PDB entry 5AFY | X-ray diffraction, 1.12 A resolution | chains H and I of the 3 polymer chains in the assembly

== Chain H ==
Name: Prothrombin
Organism: Homo sapiens
Notes: EC 3.4.21.5
UniProt: P00734 (THRB_HUMAN); the construct lacks a stretch of the UniProt sequence and is renumbered around it, so the offset changes along the chain: 16-36 = UniProt 364-384; 37-60 = UniProt 386-409; 61-77 = UniProt 419-435; 78-97 = UniProt 437-456; 7 more segments
Chain sequence (258 residues; each row starts with the number of its first residue; note: 3 numbers in that range are skipped by the numbering (no residue carries them; nothing is unmodelled there); a row labelled like 60A-60I holds insertion residues (60A, then the next letters in order)):
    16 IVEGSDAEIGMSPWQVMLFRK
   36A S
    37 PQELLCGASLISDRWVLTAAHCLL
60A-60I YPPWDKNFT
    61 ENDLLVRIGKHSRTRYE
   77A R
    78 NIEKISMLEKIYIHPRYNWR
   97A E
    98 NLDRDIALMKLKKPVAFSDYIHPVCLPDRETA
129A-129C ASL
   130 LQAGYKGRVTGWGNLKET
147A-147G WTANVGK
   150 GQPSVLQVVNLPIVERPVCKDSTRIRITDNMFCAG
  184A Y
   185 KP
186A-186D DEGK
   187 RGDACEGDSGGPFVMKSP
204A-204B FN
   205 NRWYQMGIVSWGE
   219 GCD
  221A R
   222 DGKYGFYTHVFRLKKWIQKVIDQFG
Not modelled in the structure: 147A-147G
Swiss-Prot annotation at these positions:
  - region: Ala-183 to Val-200 (High affinity receptor-binding region which is also known as the TP508 peptide)
  - active site (Charge relay system): His-57, Asp-102, Ser-195
  - glycosylation: Asn-60G (N-linked (GlcNAc...) (complex) asparagine)
Disulfides: Cys-42/Cys-58, Cys-168/Cys-182, Cys-191/Cys-220
Covalently attached groups: N-acetylglucosamine (NAG) linked to Asn-60G
Metal / ion sites: Na+ site 1: Lys-169, Thr-172, Phe-204A; Na+ site 2: Arg-221A, Lys-224
Small-molecule neighbours: 3-chloro-benzamide (WCE): Asp-189, Ala-190, Cys-191, Glu-192, Ser-195, Val-213, Ser-214, Trp-215, Gly-216, Gly-219, Cys-220, Gly-226, Phe-227, Tyr-228

== Chain I ==
Name: Hirudin-2
UniProt: P28504 (HIR2_HIRME); residues 554-565 here correspond to UniProt positions 54-65 (UniProt number = residue number - 500)
Chain sequence (12 residues; row label = number of the first residue in the row):
   554 GDFEEIPEEYLQ
Modified residues: Tyr-563 (O-sulfo-L-tyrosine; TYS)
Swiss-Prot annotation at these positions:
  - region: Asp-555 to Gln-565 (Interaction with fibrinogen-binding exosite of thrombin)
  - modified residue: Tyr-563 (Sulfotyrosine)

== How chain H and chain I interact ==
Pairs across the interface (21; chain H residue first):
  Phe-34(H) with Phe-556(I), hydrophobic
  Gln-38(H) with Phe-556(I); Glu-558(I); Ile-559(I)
  Leu-40(H) with Phe-556(I)
  Leu-65(H) with Ile-559(I), hydrophobic; Tyr-563(I)
  Arg-67(H) with Ile-559(I)
  Arg-73(H) with Phe-556(I)
  Thr-74(H) with Asp-555(I); Phe-556(I); Glu-557(I), hydrogen bond (backbone-backbone)
  Arg-75(H) with Glu-557(I), salt bridge
  Tyr-76(H) with Glu-557(I), hydrogen bond (backbone-side chain); Glu-558(I); Pro-560(I); Tyr-563(I)
  Glu-80(H) with Tyr-563(I)
  Lys-81(H) with Tyr-563(I)
  Ile-82(H) with Ile-559(I), hydrophobic; Tyr-563(I)
Other interface residues (no listed pair), chain H (15 interface residues in all): Met-32, Lys-36, Glu-39

== In short ==
15 residues of chain H face 7 of chain I across their interface, with 2 hydrogen bonds and 1 salt bridge.
Among the polar pairs are Arg-75(H)/Glu-557(I), Tyr-76(H)/Glu-557(I) and Thr-74(H)/Glu-557(I). Ligands of
chain H: 3-chloro-benzamide. Covalently linked N-acetylglucosamine: at Asn-60G(H).
Here chain H is Prothrombin (Homo sapiens) and chain I is Hirudin-2. Entry 5AFY (Thrombin in complex with
3-chloro-benzamide) was determined by X-ray diffraction (same publication as 4UD9, 4UDW, 4UE7, 4UEH, 5AF9,
5AFZ and 5AHG).
